Entry 6J50 (electron microscopy, 4.70 A resolution (low resolution: residue-level contacts below are approximate; hydrogen-bond / salt-bridge calls are withheld)); this record covers chains A and T of the 27 polymer chains in the assembly.

# Chain A
Name: DNA-directed RNA polymerase subunit
Organism: Komagataella phaffii (strain GS115 / ATCC 20864)
Notes: EC 2.7.7.6
Reference sequence: C4R4Y0 (C4R4Y0_KOMPG); residues 1-1743 here = UniProt positions 1-1743
Sequence (1743 residues; numbered 1 to 1743; the number before each row is that of its first residue):
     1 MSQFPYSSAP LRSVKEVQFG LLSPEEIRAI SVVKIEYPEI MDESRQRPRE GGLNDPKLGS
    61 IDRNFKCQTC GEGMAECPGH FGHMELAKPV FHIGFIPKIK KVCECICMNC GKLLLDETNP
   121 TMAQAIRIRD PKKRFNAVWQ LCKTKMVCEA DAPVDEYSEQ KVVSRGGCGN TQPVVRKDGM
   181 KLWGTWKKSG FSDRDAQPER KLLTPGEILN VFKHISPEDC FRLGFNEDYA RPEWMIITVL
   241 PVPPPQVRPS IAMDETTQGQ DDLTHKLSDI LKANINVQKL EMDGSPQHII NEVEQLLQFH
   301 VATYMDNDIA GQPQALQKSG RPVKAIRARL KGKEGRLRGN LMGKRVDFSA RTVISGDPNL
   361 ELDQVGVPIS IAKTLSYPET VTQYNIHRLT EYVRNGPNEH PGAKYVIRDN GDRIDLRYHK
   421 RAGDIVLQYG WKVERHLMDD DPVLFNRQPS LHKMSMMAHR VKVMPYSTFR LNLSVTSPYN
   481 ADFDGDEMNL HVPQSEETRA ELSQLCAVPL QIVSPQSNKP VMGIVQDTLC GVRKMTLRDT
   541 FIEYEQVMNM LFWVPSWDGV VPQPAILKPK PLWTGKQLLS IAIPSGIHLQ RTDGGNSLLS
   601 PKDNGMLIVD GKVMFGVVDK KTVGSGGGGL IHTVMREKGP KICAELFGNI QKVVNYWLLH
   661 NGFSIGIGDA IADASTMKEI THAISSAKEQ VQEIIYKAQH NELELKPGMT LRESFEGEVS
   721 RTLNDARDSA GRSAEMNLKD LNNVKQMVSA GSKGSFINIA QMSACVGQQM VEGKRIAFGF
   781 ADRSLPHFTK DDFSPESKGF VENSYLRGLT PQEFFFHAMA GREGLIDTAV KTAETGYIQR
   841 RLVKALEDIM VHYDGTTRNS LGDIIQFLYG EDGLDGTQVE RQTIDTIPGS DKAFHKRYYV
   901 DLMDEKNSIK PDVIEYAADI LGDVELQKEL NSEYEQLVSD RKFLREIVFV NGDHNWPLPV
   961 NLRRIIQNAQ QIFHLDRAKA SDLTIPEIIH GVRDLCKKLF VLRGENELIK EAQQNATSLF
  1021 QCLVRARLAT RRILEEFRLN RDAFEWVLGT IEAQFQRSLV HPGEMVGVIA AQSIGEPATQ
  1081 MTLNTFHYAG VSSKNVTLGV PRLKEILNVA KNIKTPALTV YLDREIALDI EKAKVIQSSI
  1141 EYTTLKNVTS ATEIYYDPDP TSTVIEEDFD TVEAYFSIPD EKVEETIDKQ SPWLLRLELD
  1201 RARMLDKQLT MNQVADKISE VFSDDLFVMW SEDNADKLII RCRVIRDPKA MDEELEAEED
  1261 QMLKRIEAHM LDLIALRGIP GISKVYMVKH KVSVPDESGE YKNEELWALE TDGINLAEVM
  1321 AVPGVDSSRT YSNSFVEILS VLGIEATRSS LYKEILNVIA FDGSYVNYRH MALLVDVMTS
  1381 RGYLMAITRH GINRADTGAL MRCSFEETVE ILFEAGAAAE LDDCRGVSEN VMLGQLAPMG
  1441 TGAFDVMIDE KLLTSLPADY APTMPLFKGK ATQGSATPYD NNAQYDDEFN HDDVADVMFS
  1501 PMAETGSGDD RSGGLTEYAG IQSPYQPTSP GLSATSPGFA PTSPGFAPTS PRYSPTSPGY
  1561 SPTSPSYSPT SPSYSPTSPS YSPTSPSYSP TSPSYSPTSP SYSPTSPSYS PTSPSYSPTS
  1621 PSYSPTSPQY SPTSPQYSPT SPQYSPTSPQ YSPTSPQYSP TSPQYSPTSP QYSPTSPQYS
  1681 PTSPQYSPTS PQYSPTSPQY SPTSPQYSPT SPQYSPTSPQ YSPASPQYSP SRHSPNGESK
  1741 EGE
Not modelled in the structure: 1, 154-160, 190-193, 1082-1094, 1178-1189, 1246-1257, 1464-1743
Ion coordination: Zn2+ site 1: Cys67, Cys70, Cys77, His80; Zn2+ site 2: Cys107, Cys110, Cys168; Mg2+: Asp482, Asp484, Asp486 (shared with 1 residue of chain P)

# Chain T
Molecule: 198-nt DNA strand
Sequence (198 nucleotides; each row starts with the number of its first residue; numbers below 1 keep their minus sign (DA-72 is residue -72)):
   -72 ATCAGAATCC CGGTGCCGAG GCCGCTCAAT TGGTCGTAGA CAGCTCTAGC ACCGCTTAAA
   -12 CGCACGTACG CGCTGTCCCC CGCGTTTTAA CCGCCAAGGG GATTACACCC AAGACACCAG
    48 GCACGAGACA GAAAAAAACA ACGAAAACGG CCACCACCCA AACACACCAA ACACAAGAGC
   108 TAATTGACTG ACGTAAGC
Not modelled in the structure: 56-125

# How chain A and chain T interact
Pairs across the interface - 13 pairs, chain A then chain T:
  Lys161(A) with DT-59(T); DG-58(T)
  Val162(A) with DG-58(T)
  Ala310(A) with DA29(T)
  Lys318(A) with DA43(T)
  Lys333(A) with DA34(T)
  Arg345(A) with DC36(T)
  Arg351(A) with DC36(T)
  Ala833(A) with DC33(T)
  Gly836(A) with DC33(T)
  Tyr837(A) with DT31(T)
  Arg1389(A) with DT30(T)
  Glu1406(A) with DT31(T)
Other interface residues (no listed pair), chain A (18 interface residues in all): Asp151, Arg327, Arg338, Gln448, Thr832, Glu1407
Other interface residues (no listed pair), chain T (12 interface residues in all): DC-57, DA32, DC35

# In short
18 residues of chain A and 12 residues of chain T are in contact. The Zn2+ site 1 is built by Cys67(A),
Cys70(A), Cys77(A) and His80(A). Cys107(A), Cys110(A) and Cys168(A) form the Zn2+ site 2.
Chain A is DNA-directed RNA polymerase subunit (Komagataella phaffii (strain GS115 / ATCC 20864)) and chain T
is a 198-nt DNA strand; the structure, RNA polymerase II elongation complex bound with Spt4/5 and foreign DNA,
stalled at SHL(-1) of the ..., was determined by electron microscopy (same publication as 6IR9, 6J4W, 6J4X,
6J4Y, 6J4Z and 6J51).
